Entry 2NOF (X-ray diffraction, 2.35 A resolution); this record covers chains C and A of the 3 polymer chains in the assembly.

# Chain C
Molecule: 15-nt DNA strand
Sequence (15 nucleotides; row label = number of the first residue in the row):
    16 GCGTCCAGGTCTACC
Not modelled in the structure: 16-20, 29-30
Modified / non-standard residues: 8OG (8-oxo-2'-deoxy-guanosine-5'-monophosphate) at position 23
Ion coordination: Ca2+: DC26 (shared with Cys241(A), Leu243(A), Val246(A) of chain A)

# Chain A
Protein: N-glycosylase/DNA lyase
From: Homo sapiens
Notes: EC 3.2.2.-, 4.2.99.18; fragment: 8-oxoguanine DNA glycosylase, DNA-(apurinic or apyrimidinic site) lyase
UniProt: O15527 (OGG1_HUMAN); residue numbers follow UniProt; this construct covers 12-327
Chain sequence (325 residues; each row starts with the number of its first residue):
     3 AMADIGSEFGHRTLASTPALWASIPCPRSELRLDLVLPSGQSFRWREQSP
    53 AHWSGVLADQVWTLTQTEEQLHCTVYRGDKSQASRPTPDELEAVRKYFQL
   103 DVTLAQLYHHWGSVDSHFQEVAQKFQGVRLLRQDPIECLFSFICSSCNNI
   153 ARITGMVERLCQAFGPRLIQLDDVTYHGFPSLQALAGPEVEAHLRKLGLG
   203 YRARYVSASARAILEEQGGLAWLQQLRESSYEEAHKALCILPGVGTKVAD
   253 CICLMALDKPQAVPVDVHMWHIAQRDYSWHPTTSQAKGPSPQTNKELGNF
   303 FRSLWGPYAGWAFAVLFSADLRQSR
Not modelled in the structure: 3-8, 80-82, 324-327
Construct notes: cloning artifact (3-11); engineered mutation Cys149 (Asn in O15527), Phe315 (Gln in O15527)
UniProt features mapped onto this chain:
  - active site: Lys249 (Schiff-base intermediate with DNA)
  - binding site (DNA): Arg154, Arg204, His270, Gln287
  - binding site (8-oxoguanine): Pro266, Asp268, Phe319
  - natural variant: Gly12 (G12E: Found in a kidney cancer sample), Arg46 (R46Q: Found in a clear cell renal cell carcinoma sample), Ala85 (A85S: Found in a lung cancer sample), Arg131 (R131Q: Found in a lung cancer sample), Arg154 (R154H: Found in a gastric cancer sample), Ser232 (S232T: Found in a kidney cancer sample)
  - mutagenesis: Lys249 (K249Q: Loss of activity), Asp268 (D268E/Q: No effect on activity; D268N: Decreases activity about 65-fold)
Ion coordination: Ca2+: Cys241, Leu243, Val246 (shared with DC26(C) of chain C)

# Interface between chain C and chain A
Residue-residue contacts (30):
  DA22(C) with Cys149(A), hydrogen bond to the base
  8OG_23(C) with Gly42(A), base contact; Phe45(A), base contact; Phe144(A), base contact; Ser147(A), base contact; Asn150(A), base contact; Asn151(A), phosphate contact; Ile155(A), base contact; Lys249(A), base contact; Asp268(A), hydrogen bond to the base; His270(A), salt bridge to the phosphate; Phe319(A), base contact
  DG24(C) with Ser148(A), sugar contact; Cys149(A), base contact; Tyr203(A), hydrogen bond to the base; Lys249(A), salt bridge to the phosphate; Val250(A), phosphate contact; Asp268(A), phosphate contact; Val269(A), phosphate contact
  DT25(C) with Gly245(A), sugar contact; Val246(A), phosphate contact; Gly247(A), hydrogen bond to the phosphate; Thr248(A), phosphate contact; Lys249(A), hydrogen bond to the phosphate; Val250(A), hydrogen bond to the phosphate
  DC26(C) with Tyr207(A), sugar contact; Leu243(A), phosphate contact; Pro244(A), phosphate contact; Gly245(A), hydrogen bond to the phosphate; Val246(A), phosphate contact
Also at the interface, not in a pair above, chain A (25 interface residues in all): Ile152, Val267

# In short
The interface between chain C and chain A involves 5 residues on one side and 25 on the other, with 7 hydrogen
bonds and 2 salt bridges. Polar pairs include DA22(C)-Cys149(A), 8OG_23(C)-Asp268(A) and DG24(C)-Tyr203(A).
Here chain C is a 15-nt DNA strand and chain A is N-glycosylase/DNA lyase (Homo sapiens). Entry 2NOF
(Structure of Q315F human 8-oxoguanine glycosylase proximal crosslink to 8-oxoguanine DNA) was determined by
X-ray diffraction (same publication as 2NOB, 2NOE, 2NOH, 2NOI, 2NOL and 2NOZ).
